PDB entry 1NFR | X-ray diffraction, 2.10 A resolution | chains A and D of the 4 polymer chains in the assembly

# Chain A (and D)
Name: Putative oxidoreductase Rv2002
Organism: Mycobacterium tuberculosis
Notes: EC 1.1.1.53; chain D of this document is another copy of the same molecule, construct and numbering; everything in this record applies to it too
UniProt: P69167 (HSD_MYCTU); numbering as in UniProt (aligned over 1-260)
Sequence (260 residues; numbered 1 to 260; the number before each row is that of its first residue):
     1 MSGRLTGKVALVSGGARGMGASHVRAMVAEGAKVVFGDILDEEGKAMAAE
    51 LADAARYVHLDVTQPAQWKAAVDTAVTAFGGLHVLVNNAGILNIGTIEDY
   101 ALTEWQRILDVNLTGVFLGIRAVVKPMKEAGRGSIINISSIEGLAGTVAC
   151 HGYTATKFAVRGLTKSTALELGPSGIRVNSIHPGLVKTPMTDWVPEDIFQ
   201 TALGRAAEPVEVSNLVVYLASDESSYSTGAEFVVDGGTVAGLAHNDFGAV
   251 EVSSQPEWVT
Not modelled in the structure: 1, 246-260
Sequence notes: engineered mutation Thr-6 (Ile in P69167), Mse-47 (Val in P69167), Lys-69 (Thr in P69167); modified residue (19, 27, 127, 190)
Modified positions: Mse-19, Mse-27, Mse-47, Mse-127, Mse-190 (selenomethionine; parent Met)
Small-molecule neighbours: NAD (nicotinamide-adenine-dinucleotide): Gly-14, Ala-16, Arg-17, Gly-18, Mse-19, Gly-20, Asp-38, Ile-39, Leu-40, Leu-60, Asp-61, Val-62, Thr-63, Asn-88, Ala-89, Gly-90, Ile-91, Arg-107, Val-111, Ile-138, Ser-139, Ser-140, Tyr-153, Lys-157, Pro-183, Gly-184, Leu-185, Val-186, Thr-188, Pro-189, Mse-190, Thr-191
From the paper describing this entry:
  - mutagenesis - S140A, Y153F: abolished catalytic activity on oxidation of androsterone
  - mutagenesis - S140A, Y153F: abolished catalytic activity
  - mutagenesis - E142A: increased catalytic activity on basic pH
  - mutagenesis - I6T/V47M/T69K, I6T/V47M, I6T/T69K: increased expression
  - mutagenesis - I6T, T69K: unchanged expression

# Chain A / chain D interface
Pairs across the interface (68):
  Thr-96(A) / Glu-170(D)
  Ile-97(A) / Ile-120(D)  hydrophobic
  Ile-97(A) / Arg-121(D)
  Ile-97(A) / Thr-167(D)
  Ile-97(A) / Glu-170(D)  hydrogen bond (backbone-side chain)
  Ile-97(A) / Leu-171(D)  hydrophobic
  Glu-98(A) / Lys-128(D)  salt bridge
  Tyr-100(A) / Phe-117(D)  hydrophobic
  Tyr-100(A) / Arg-121(D)
  Leu-102(A) / Leu-118(D)  hydrophobic
  Leu-102(A) / Arg-121(D)
  Trp-105(A) / Leu-113(D)  hydrophobic
  Trp-105(A) / Thr-114(D)  hydrogen bond
  Trp-105(A) / Phe-117(D)  hydrophobic
  Gln-106(A) / Thr-114(D)  hydrogen bond
  Leu-109(A) / Leu-113(D)  hydrophobic
  Leu-109(A) / Thr-114(D)
  Leu-113(A) / Trp-105(D)  hydrophobic
  Thr-114(A) / Trp-105(D)  hydrogen bond
  Thr-114(A) / Gln-106(D)  hydrogen bond
  Thr-114(A) / Leu-109(D)
  Phe-117(A) / Tyr-100(D)  hydrophobic
  Phe-117(A) / Trp-105(D)  hydrophobic
  Leu-118(A) / Leu-102(D)  hydrophobic
  Ile-120(A) / Ile-97(D)  hydrophobic
  Arg-121(A) / Ile-97(D)
  Arg-121(A) / Leu-102(D)
  Lys-128(A) / Glu-98(D)  salt bridge
  Gly-146(A) / Lys-165(D)
  Gly-146(A) / Ser-166(D)
  Gly-146(A) / Leu-169(D)
  Thr-147(A) / Ser-166(D)
  Thr-147(A) / Leu-169(D)
  Val-148(A) / Leu-169(D)  hydrophobic
  Val-148(A) / Glu-170(D)
  Ala-149(A) / Glu-170(D)  hydrogen bond (backbone-side chain)
  His-151(A) / Leu-163(D)
  His-151(A) / Ser-166(D)  hydrogen bond
  His-151(A) / Thr-167(D)
  His-151(A) / Glu-170(D)  salt bridge
  Thr-154(A) / Gly-162(D)
  Thr-154(A) / Ser-166(D)
  Ala-155(A) / Ala-159(D)
  Phe-158(A) / Phe-158(D)
  Phe-158(A) / Gly-162(D)
  Phe-158(A) / Lys-165(D)
  Ala-159(A) / Ala-155(D)
  Arg-161(A) / Phe-158(D)
  Arg-161(A) / Arg-161(D)
  Gly-162(A) / Thr-154(D)
  Gly-162(A) / Phe-158(D)
  Leu-163(A) / His-151(D)
  Lys-165(A) / Gly-146(D)
  Lys-165(A) / Phe-158(D)
  Ser-166(A) / Thr-147(D)
  Ser-166(A) / His-151(D)  hydrogen bond
  Ser-166(A) / Thr-154(D)
  Thr-167(A) / Ile-97(D)
  Thr-167(A) / His-151(D)
  Leu-169(A) / Gly-146(D)
  Leu-169(A) / Thr-147(D)
  Leu-169(A) / Val-148(D)  hydrophobic
  Glu-170(A) / Thr-96(D)
  Glu-170(A) / Ile-97(D)  hydrogen bond (side chain-backbone)
  Glu-170(A) / Val-148(D)
  Glu-170(A) / Ala-149(D)  hydrogen bond (side chain-backbone)
  Glu-170(A) / His-151(D)  salt bridge
  Leu-171(A) / Ile-97(D)  hydrophobic
Other interface residues (no listed pair), chain A (38 interface residues in all): Pro-65, Gly-95, Val-124, Ala-145, Cys-150
Other interface residues (no listed pair), chain D (37 interface residues in all): Gly-95, Val-124, Ala-145, Cys-150

# Overview
The interface between chain A and chain D involves 38 residues on one side and 37 on the other, with 10
hydrogen bonds and 4 salt bridges. Polar contacts include Glu-98(A)/Lys-128(D), His-151(A)/Glu-170(D) and
Ile-97(A)/Glu-170(D). The paper reports that I6T/V47M/T69K, I6T/V47M and I6T/T69K of chain A increase
expression; S140A and Y153F of chain A abolish catalytic activity on oxidation of androsterone; 8
substitutions were tested in all.
Both chains are Putative oxidoreductase Rv2002 (Mycobacterium tuberculosis). Entry 1NFR (Rv2002 gene product
from Mycobacterium tuberculosis) was determined by X-ray diffraction, deposited together with 1NFF and 1NFQ.
